PDB entry 3C3H | X-ray diffraction, 2.20 A resolution | chain A

== Chain A ==
Name: alpha/beta-peptide based on the GCN4-pLI side chain sequence, with an (alpha-alpha-beta) backbone and cyclic beta-residues at positions 1, 4, 10, 19, 22, and 28
Amino-acid sequence (34 residues; numbered 0 to 33; the number before each row is that of its first residue; numbering starts at 0):
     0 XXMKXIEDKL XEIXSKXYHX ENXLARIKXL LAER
Modified residues: ACE (acetyl group) at position 0, XPC ((3S,4R)-4-aminopyrrolidine-3-carboxylic acid) at position 1, XCP ((1S,2S)-2-aminocyclopentanecarboxylic acid) at position 4, XCP ((1S,2S)-2-aminocyclopentanecarboxylic acid) at position 10, B3L ((3S)-3-amino-5-methylhexanoic acid) at position 13, B3L ((3S)-3-amino-5-methylhexanoic acid) at position 16, XCP ((1S,2S)-2-aminocyclopentanecarboxylic acid) at position 19, XCP ((1S,2S)-2-aminocyclopentanecarboxylic acid) at position 22, XPC ((3S,4R)-4-aminopyrrolidine-3-carboxylic acid) at position 28; Asp7 (3-aminopentanedioic acid; B3D); Arg25 (beta-homoarginine; HMR); Ala31 (beta-alanine; BAL)

== Summary ==
Chain A is alpha/beta-peptide based on the GCN4-pLI side chain sequence, with an (alpha-alpha-beta) backbone
and cyclic beta-residues at positions 1, 4, 10, 19, 22, and 28; the structure, alpha/beta-Peptide helix
bundles: A GCN4-pLI analogue with an (alpha-alpha-beta) backbone and cyclic beta residues, was determined by
X-ray diffraction, deposited together with 3C3F and 3C3G.
